Entry 8R3C (X-ray diffraction, 1.58 A resolution); this record covers chains A and B of the 5 polymer chains in the assembly.

Chain A (and B):
Protein: Beta propeller
Organism: Enterobacteria phage L1
Notes: chain B of this document is another copy of the same molecule, construct and numbering; everything in this record applies to it too
Reference sequence: A0A140UHM9 (A0A140UHM9_9VIRU); residues 1-48 here = UniProt positions 1-48
Amino-acid sequence (48 residues; each row starts with the number of its first residue):
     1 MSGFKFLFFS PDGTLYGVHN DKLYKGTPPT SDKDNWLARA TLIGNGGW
Disordered / not traced: 1
Construct notes: engineered mutation Lys-33 (Asn in A0A140UHM9)
Residues lining bound ligands:
  - EVB (sulfonato-calix[8]arene): Ser-2, Gly-3, Phe-4, Lys-5
  - 2-acetamido-2-deoxy-alpha-D-glucopyranose (NDG), molecule 1: Phe-4, Asp-32, Lys-33, Asp-34, Asn-35, Trp-36, Leu-37
  - 2-acetamido-2-deoxy-alpha-D-glucopyranose (NDG), molecule 2: Ile-43, Gly-44, Asn-45, Gly-46, Gly-47, Trp-48

Interface between chain A and chain B:
Contacting residue pairs - 32 pairs, chain A then chain B:
  Gly-3(A) with Lys-5(B); Gly-47(B); Trp-48(B)
  Phe-4(A) with Lys-5(B), hydrogen bond (backbone-side chain); Phe-6(B); Gly-47(B); Trp-48(B), hydrogen bond (backbone-backbone)
  Lys-5(A) with Phe-6(B)
  Phe-6(A) with Phe-6(B)
  Leu-7(A) with Phe-6(B); Phe-8(B), hydrophobic; Val-18(B), hydrophobic; Trp-48(B), hydrophobic
  Phe-9(A) with Phe-8(B), hydrophobic; Phe-9(B); Ser-10(B); Pro-11(B); Tyr-16(B)
  Ser-10(A) with Pro-11(B)
  Pro-11(A) with Pro-11(B)
  Gly-13(A) with Pro-11(B)
  Leu-15(A) with Phe-8(B), hydrophobic
  Pro-28(A) with Tyr-16(B)
  Pro-29(A) with Leu-23(B), hydrophobic; Ile-43(B)
  Thr-30(A) with Ile-43(B)
  Ser-31(A) with Leu-42(B); Ile-43(B)
  Asp-32(A) with Leu-42(B); Ile-43(B); Asn-45(B), hydrogen bond
  Trp-36(A) with Trp-48(B), hydrophobic
Interface residues without a listed pair, chain A (18 interface residues in all): Phe-8, Asp-12
Interface residues without a listed pair, chain B (15 interface residues in all): Gly-44

Overview:
18 residues of chain A face 15 of chain B across their interface, with 3 hydrogen bonds. Among the polar pairs
are Phe-4(A)/Lys-5(B), Asp-32(A)/Asn-45(B) and Phe-4(A)/Trp-48(B). Ligands of chain A:
2-acetamido-2-deoxy-alpha-D-glucopyranose and compound EVB.
Chain A and chain B are both Beta propeller (Enterobacteria phage L1); the structure, Cocrystal form II of the
Pent - sulfonato-calix[8]arene complex, was determined by X-ray diffraction together with 8R3B from the same
study.
